Entry 6PVQ (electron microscopy, 4.75 A resolution (low resolution: residue-level contacts below are approximate; hydrogen-bond / salt-bridge calls are withheld)); this record covers chains A and B of the 4 polymer chains in the assembly.

[Chain A (and B)]
Name: Transient receptor potential cation channel subfamily V member 3
Source organism: Mus musculus
Notes: chain B of this document is another copy of the same molecule, construct and numbering; everything in this record applies to it too
UniProt: Q8K424 (TRPV3_MOUSE); residues 1-791 here = UniProt positions 1-791
Sequence (808 residues; numbered 1 to 808; the number before each row is that of its first residue):
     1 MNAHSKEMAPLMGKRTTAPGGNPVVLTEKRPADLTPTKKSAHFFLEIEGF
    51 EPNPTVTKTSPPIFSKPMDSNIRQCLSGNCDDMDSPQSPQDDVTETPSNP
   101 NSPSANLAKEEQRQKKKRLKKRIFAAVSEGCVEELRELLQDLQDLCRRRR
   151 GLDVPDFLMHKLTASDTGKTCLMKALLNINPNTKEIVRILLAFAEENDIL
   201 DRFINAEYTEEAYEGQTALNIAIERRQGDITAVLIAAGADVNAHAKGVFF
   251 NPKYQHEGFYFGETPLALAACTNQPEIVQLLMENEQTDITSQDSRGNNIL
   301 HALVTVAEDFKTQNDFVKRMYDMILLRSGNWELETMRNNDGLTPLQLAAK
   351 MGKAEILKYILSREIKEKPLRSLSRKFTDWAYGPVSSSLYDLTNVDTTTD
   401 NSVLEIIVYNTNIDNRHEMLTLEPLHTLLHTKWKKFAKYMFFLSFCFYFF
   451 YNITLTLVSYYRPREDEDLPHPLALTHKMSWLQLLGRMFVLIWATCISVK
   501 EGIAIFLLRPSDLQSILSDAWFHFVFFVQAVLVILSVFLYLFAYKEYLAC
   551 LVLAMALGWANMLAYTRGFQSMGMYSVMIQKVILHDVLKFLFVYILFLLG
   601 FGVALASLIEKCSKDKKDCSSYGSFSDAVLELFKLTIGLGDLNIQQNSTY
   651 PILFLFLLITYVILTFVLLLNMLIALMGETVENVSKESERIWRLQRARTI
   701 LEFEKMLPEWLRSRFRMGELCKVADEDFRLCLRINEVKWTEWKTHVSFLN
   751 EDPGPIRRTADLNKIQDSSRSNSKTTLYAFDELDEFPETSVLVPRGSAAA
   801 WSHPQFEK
Not modelled in the structure: 1-83, 574-686, 759-808 (chain B: 1-114, 574-686, 746-808)
Construct notes: engineered mutation Ala564 (Tyr in Q8K424); expression tag (792-808)
Curated features (UniProtKB/Swiss-Prot):
  - binding site (Na(+)): Gly638

[How chain A and chain B interact]
Residue-residue contacts - 31 pairs, chain A then chain B:
  Gln87(A) - Ile734(B)
  Gln87(A) - Asn735(B)
  Gln87(A) - Glu736(B)
  Val93(A) - Trp380(B)
  Val93(A) - Arg733(B)
  Thr94(A) - Trp380(B)
  Glu95(A) - Trp380(B)
  Thr96(A) - Asp379(B)
  Thr96(A) - Leu720(B)
  Pro97(A) - Asp379(B)
  Pro97(A) - Leu720(B)
  Pro97(A) - Cys721(B)
  Ser98(A) - Leu720(B)
  Ser98(A) - Cys721(B)
  Asn99(A) - Glu719(B)
  Glu129(A) - Lys368(B)
  Tyr213(A) - Trp380(B)
  Asn220(A) - Tyr382(B)
  Ile221(A) - Tyr382(B)
  Glu224(A) - Tyr382(B)
  Glu224(A) - Gly383(B)
  Arg225(A) - Ala381(B)
  Arg226(A) - Thr744(B)
  Phe249(A) - Tyr382(B)
  Gln255(A) - Lys738(B)
  Phe259(A) - Tyr382(B)
  Phe259(A) - Pro384(B)
  Phe259(A) - Lys738(B)
  Asn273(A) - Lys743(B)
  Asn273(A) - Thr744(B)
  Asn273(A) - His745(B)
Other interface residues (no listed pair), chain A (27 interface residues in all): Pro89, Leu177, Gln216, Leu268, Thr272, Val306, Glu308, Phe316
Other interface residues (no listed pair), chain B (22 interface residues in all): Trp739, Thr740, Glu741, Trp742

[Summary]
27 residues of chain A and 22 residues of chain B are in contact. Curated annotation (UniProt) lists
Na+-binding residue Gly638(A) on chain A.
Chain A and chain B are both Transient receptor potential cation channel subfamily V member 3 (Mus musculus);
the structure, Cryo-EM structure of mouse TRPV3-Y564A in intermediate state at 37 degrees Celsius, was
determined by electron microscopy (same publication as 6PVL, 6PVM, 6PVN, 6PVO and 6PVP).
